1CXQ - chain A; structure by X-ray diffraction, 1.02 A resolution.

[Chain A]
Name: Avian sarcoma virus integrase
From: Avian sarcoma virus
Notes: fragment: catalytic core domain; engineered mutation(s): INS(P48, L49, R50, E51, N208, L209)
Reference sequence: P03354 (POL_RSVP); residues 52-207 here correspond to UniProt positions 624-779 (UniProt number = residue number + 572)
Amino-acid sequence (162 residues; row label = number of the first residue in the row):
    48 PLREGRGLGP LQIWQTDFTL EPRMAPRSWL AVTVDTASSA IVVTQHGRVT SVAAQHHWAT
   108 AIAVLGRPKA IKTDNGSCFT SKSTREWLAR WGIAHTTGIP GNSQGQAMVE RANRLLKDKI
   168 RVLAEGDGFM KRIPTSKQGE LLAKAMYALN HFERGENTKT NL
Not modelled in the structure: 48-51, 148-151, 199-209
Sequence notes: insertion (48-51, 208-209); conflict G52 (Pro624 in P03354)
What the authors report for this chain:
  - conformationally variable residues (order/disorder transition): Q59, R114, K129, I146, P147, G152, R161
  - binding site for the ligand EPE: R95
  - contacts within the chain: I118-H142, T120-H142, F126-H142
  - binding site for glycerol: V90, T91, T107, M193
  - catalytic residues: D64 (proposed by the authors, not directly observed)
  - mutagenesis - D64N: abolished catalytic activity (citing earlier work)

[Summary]
From the paper: the catalytic residue D64; D64N abolishes catalytic activity.
Chain A is Avian sarcoma virus integrase (Avian sarcoma virus); the structure, Atomic resolution asv integrase
core domain from ammonium sulfate, was determined by X-ray diffraction together with 1CXU, 1CZ9 and 1CZB from
the same study.
